5N55 - chain A; structure by X-ray diffraction, 1.99 A resolution.

== Chain A ==
Name: Class B metallo-beta-lactamase
From: Klebsiella pneumoniae
Reference sequence: Q8GKX2 (Q8GKX2_KLEPN); residue numbers follow UniProt; this construct covers 1-266
Sequence (266 residues; numbered 1 to 266; the number before each row is that of its first residue):
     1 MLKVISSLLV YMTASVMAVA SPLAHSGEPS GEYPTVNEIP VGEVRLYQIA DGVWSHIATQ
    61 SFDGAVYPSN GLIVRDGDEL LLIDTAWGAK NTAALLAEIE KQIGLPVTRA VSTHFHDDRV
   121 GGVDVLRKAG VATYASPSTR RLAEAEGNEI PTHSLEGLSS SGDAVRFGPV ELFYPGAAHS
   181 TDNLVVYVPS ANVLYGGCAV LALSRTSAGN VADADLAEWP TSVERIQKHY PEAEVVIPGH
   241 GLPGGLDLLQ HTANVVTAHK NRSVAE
Unresolved in the structure: 1-31, 262-266
Modified residues: C198 (3-sulfo-D-alanine; 00C)
Bound ions: Zn2+: H114, H116, H179
Ligand contacts: 8NN ((1-chloro-4-hydroxyisoquinoline-3-carbonyl)-L-tryptophan): F62, Y67, P68, W87, H116, D117, D118, H179, C198, R205, A208, G209, N210, H240

== In short ==
Ligands of chain A: compound 8NN. H114, H116 and H179 coordinate Zn2+.
Chain A is Class B metallo-beta-lactamase (Klebsiella pneumoniae); the structure, mono-Zinc VIM-5
metallo-beta-lactamase in complex with (1-chloro-4-hydroxyisoquinoline-3-carbonyl)-L-tryptophan (Compound 2),
was determined by X-ray diffraction (same publication as 5N4S, 5N4T, 5N58 and 5NAI).
